8X9Y - chains G and M of the 18 polymer chains in the assembly; structure by electron microscopy, 3.70 A resolution.

== Chain G (and M) ==
Name: Small capsomere-interacting protein
From: Human alphaherpesvirus 3
Notes: chain M of this document is another copy of the same molecule, construct and numbering; everything in this record applies to it too
UniProt: U5NQG6 (U5NQG6_HHV3); residues 10-103 here correspond to UniProt positions 14-107 (UniProt number = residue number + 4)
Chain sequence (94 residues; each row starts with the number of its first residue):
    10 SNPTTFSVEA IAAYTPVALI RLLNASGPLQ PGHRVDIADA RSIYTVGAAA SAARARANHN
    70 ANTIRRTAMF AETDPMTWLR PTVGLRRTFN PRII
Differences from the reference sequence: conflict Arg95 (Lys99 in U5NQG6)

== Chain G / chain M interface ==
Pairs across the interface - 11 pairs, chain G then chain M:
  Glu18(G) - Met85(M)
  Ile20(G) - Trp87(M)  hydrophobic
  Ala34(G) - Met85(M)
  Ala34(G) - Arg89(M)
  Ser35(G) - Asp83(M)
  Ser35(G) - Arg89(M)
  Leu38(G) - Met85(M)  hydrophobic
  Pro40(G) - Pro84(M)
  Ala49(G) - Trp87(M)  hydrophobic
  Arg50(G) - Trp87(M)  hydrogen bond (side chain-backbone)
  Tyr53(G) - Leu88(M)  hydrophobic

== Overview ==
9 residues of chain G face 6 of chain M across their interface; the contacts include 1 hydrogen bond. Its one
hydrogen-bonded contact is Arg50(G)-Trp87(M).
Chain G and chain M are both Small capsomere-interacting protein (Human alphaherpesvirus 3); the structure,
E-hexon capsomer of the VZV C-Capsid, was determined by electron microscopy (same publication as 8X9W, 8X9X,
8X9Z, 8XA0, 8XA1, 8XA2 and 8XA3).
